7TK9 - chains A and E of the 27 polymer chains in the assembly; structure by electron microscopy, 6.00 A resolution (low resolution: residue-level contacts below are approximate; hydrogen-bond / salt-bridge calls are withheld).

Chain A:
Molecule: ATP synthase subunit alpha
Organism: Saccharomyces cerevisiae
UniProt: P07251 (ATPA_YEAST); residues 1-510 here correspond to UniProt positions 36-545 (UniProt number = residue number + 35)
Chain sequence (510 residues; numbered 1 to 510; the number before each row is that of its first residue):
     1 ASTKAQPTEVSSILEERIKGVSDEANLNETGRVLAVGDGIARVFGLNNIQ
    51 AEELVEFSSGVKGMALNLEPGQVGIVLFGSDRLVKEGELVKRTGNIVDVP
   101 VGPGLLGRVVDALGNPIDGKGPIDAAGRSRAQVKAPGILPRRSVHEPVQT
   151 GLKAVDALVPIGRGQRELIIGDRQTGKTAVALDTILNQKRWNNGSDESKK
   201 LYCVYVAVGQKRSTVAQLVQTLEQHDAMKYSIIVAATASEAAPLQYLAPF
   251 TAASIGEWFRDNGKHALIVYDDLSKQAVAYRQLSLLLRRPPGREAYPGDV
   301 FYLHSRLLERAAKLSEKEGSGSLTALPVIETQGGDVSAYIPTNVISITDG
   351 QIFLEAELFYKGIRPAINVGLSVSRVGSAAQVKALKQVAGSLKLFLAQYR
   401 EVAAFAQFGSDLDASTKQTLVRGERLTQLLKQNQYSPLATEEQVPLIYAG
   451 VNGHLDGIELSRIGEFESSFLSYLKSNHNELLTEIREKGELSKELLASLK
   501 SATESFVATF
Unresolved in the structure: 1-8, 408-409, 510
Swiss-Prot annotation at these positions:
  - binding site (ATP): Gly171 to Thr178
  - site: Ser372 (Required for activity)
  - modified residue (Phosphoserine): Ser22, Ser143

Chain E:
Molecule: ATP synthase subunit beta
Organism: Saccharomyces cerevisiae
Notes: EC 7.1.2.2
UniProt: P00830 (ATPB_YEAST); residues 1-478 here correspond to UniProt positions 34-511 (UniProt number = residue number + 33)
Chain sequence (478 residues; numbered 1 to 478; the number before each row is that of its first residue):
     1 ASAAQSTPITGKVTAVIGAIVDVHFEQSELPAILNALEIKTPQGKLVLEV
    51 AQHLGENTVRTIAMDGTEGLVRGEKVLDTGGPISVPVGRETLGRIINVIG
   101 EPIDERGPIKSKLRKPIHADPPSFAEQSTSAEILETGIKVVDLLAPYARG
   151 GKIGLFGGAGVGKTVFIQELINNIAKAHGGFSVFTGVGERTREGNDLYRE
   201 MKETGVINLEGESKVALVFGQMNEPPGARARVALTGLTIAEYFRDEEGQD
   251 VLLFIDNIFRFTQAGSEVSALLGRIPSAVGYQPTLATDMGLLQERITTTK
   301 KGSVTSVQAVYVPADDLTDPAPATTFAHLDATTVLSRGISELGIYPAVDP
   351 LDSKSRLLDAAVVGQEHYDVASKVQETLQTYKSLQDIIAILGMDELSEQD
   401 KLTVERARKIQRFLSQPFAVAEVFTGIPGKLVRLKDTVASFKAVLEGKYD
   451 NIPEHAFYMVGGIEDVVAKAEKLAAEAN
Unresolved in the structure: 1-7, 476-478
Swiss-Prot annotation at these positions:
  - binding site (ATP): Gly157 to Thr164
  - modified residue: Thr79 (Phosphothreonine), Thr204 (Phosphothreonine), Ser340 (Phosphoserine)

How chain A and chain E interact:
Residue-residue contacts (12):
  Ile49(A) with Leu70(E); Val71(E)
  Gln50(A) with Gly69(E); Leu70(E)
  Ala51(A) with Gly69(E); Leu70(E)
  Leu66(A) with Val16(E); Gly18(E)
  Leu68(A) with Ala15(E); Val16(E); Ile17(E)
  Pro70(A) with Thr14(E)
Interface residues without a listed pair, chain A (11 interface residues in all): Asn47, Asn67, Glu69, Ser305, Arg306
Interface residues without a listed pair, chain E (11 interface residues in all): Glu68, Arg72, Asn223

Summary:
The chain A/chain E interface involves 11 residues from each chain. UniProt lists 8 ATP-binding residues on
chain A; 8 ATP-binding residues on chain E.
Here chain A is ATP synthase subunit alpha and chain E is ATP synthase subunit beta, both from Saccharomyces
cerevisiae. Entry 7TK9 (Yeast ATP synthase State 1catalytic(d) with 10 mM ATP backbone model) was determined
by electron microscopy, deposited together with 7TJS, 7TJT, 7TJU, 7TJV, 7TJW, 7TJX and 30 further entries.
